PDB entry 8K1O | electron microscopy, 2.90 A resolution | chains A and C of the 3 polymer chains in the assembly

== Chain A ==
Name: Multidrug efflux system permease protein Rv1217c
Source organism: Mycobacterium tuberculosis (strain ATCC 25618 / H37Rv)
Notes: fragment: transmembrane domain
UniProt: O05318 (MEPRM_MYCTU); numbering as in UniProt (aligned over 1-548)
Sequence (548 residues; row label = number of the first residue in the row):
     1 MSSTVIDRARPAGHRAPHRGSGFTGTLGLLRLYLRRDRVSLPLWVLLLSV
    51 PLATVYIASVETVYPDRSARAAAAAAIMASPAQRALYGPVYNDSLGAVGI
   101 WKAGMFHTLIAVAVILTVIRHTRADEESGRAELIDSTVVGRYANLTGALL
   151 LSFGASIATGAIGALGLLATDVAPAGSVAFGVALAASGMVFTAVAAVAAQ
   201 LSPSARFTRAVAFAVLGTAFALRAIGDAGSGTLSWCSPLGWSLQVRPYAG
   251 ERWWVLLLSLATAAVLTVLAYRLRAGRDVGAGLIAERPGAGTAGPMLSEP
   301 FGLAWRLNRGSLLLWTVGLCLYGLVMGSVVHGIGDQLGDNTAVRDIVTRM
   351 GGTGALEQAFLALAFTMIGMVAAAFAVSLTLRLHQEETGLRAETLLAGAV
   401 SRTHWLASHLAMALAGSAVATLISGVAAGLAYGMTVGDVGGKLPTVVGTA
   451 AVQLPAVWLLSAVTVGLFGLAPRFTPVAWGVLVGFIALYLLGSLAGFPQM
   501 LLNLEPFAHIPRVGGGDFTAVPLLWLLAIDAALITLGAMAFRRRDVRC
Unresolved in the structure: 1-17, 333-352, 548

== Chain C ==
Name: Multidrug efflux system ATP-binding protein Rv1218c
Source organism: Mycobacterium tuberculosis (strain ATCC 25618 / H37Rv)
Notes: EC 7.6.2.-; fragment: nucleotide binding domain
UniProt: O86311 (MEATP_MYCTU); residues 1-311 here = UniProt positions 1-311
Sequence (311 residues; each row starts with the number of its first residue):
     1 MSADNHQVPIEIRGLTKHFGSVRALDGLDLTVREGEVHGFLGPNGAGKST
    51 TLRILLGLVKADGGSVRLLGGDPWTDAVDLHRHIAYVPGDVTLWPSLTGG
   101 ETIDLLARMRGGIDNARRAELIERFGLDPTKKARTYSKGNRQKVSLISAL
   151 SSHATLLLLDEPSSGLDPLMENVFQQCIGEARQRGVTVLLSSHILAETEA
   201 LCEKVTIIRAGKTVESGSLDALRHLSRTSIKAEMIGDPGDLSQIKGVEDI
   251 SIEGTTVRAQVDSESLRELIQVLGHAGVRSLVSQPPTLEELFLRHYSLGP
   301 EVAAEQQVATP
Unresolved in the structure: 1-7, 220-311

== Interface between chain A and chain C ==
Contacting residue pairs (34):
  His18(A) - Asp79(C)  hydrogen bond (backbone-side chain)
  His18(A) - Arg82(C)  hydrogen bond (backbone-side chain)
  Arg19(A) - Asp79(C)
  Gly20(A) - Asp79(C)
  Ser21(A) - Val78(C)
  Thr24(A) - Val78(C)
  Leu32(A) - Met109(C)  hydrophobic
  Gly129(A) - Thr92(C)
  Arg130(A) - Pro95(C)
  Glu132(A) - Leu58(C)
  Leu133(A) - Thr92(C)
  Leu133(A) - Trp94(C)  hydrophobic
  Leu133(A) - Leu106(C)  hydrophobic
  Ile134(A) - Trp94(C)  hydrophobic
  Ile134(A) - Met109(C)  hydrophobic
  Asp135(A) - His81(C)
  Ser136(A) - Tyr86(C)
  Thr137(A) - His81(C)  hydrogen bond (backbone-side chain)
  Thr137(A) - Met109(C)
  Thr137(A) - Arg110(C)
  Val138(A) - Val78(C)
  Val138(A) - His81(C)
  Val138(A) - Arg82(C)
  Gly140(A) - Val78(C)
  Arg141(A) - Trp74(C)  hydrogen bond (side chain-backbone)
  Arg277(A) - Trp74(C)
  Asp278(A) - Lys17(C)  salt bridge
  Asp278(A) - Leu58(C)
  Asp278(A) - Val59(C)
  Asp278(A) - Lys60(C)
  Val279(A) - Leu58(C)  hydrogen bond (backbone-backbone)
  Ala285(A) - Phe19(C)
  Ala285(A) - Gly20(C)
  Arg473(A) - Arg134(C)
Also at the interface, not in a pair above, chain A (25 interface residues in all): Ser128, Val139, Ala275
Also at the interface, not in a pair above, chain C (23 interface residues in all): Arg53, Gly57, Leu93, Leu105

== Overview ==
25 residues of chain A and 23 residues of chain C are in contact, with 5 hydrogen bonds and 1 salt bridge.
Polar contacts include Asp278(A)-Lys17(C), His18(A)-Asp79(C) and His18(A)-Arg82(C).
Here chain A is Multidrug efflux system permease protein Rv1217c and chain C is Multidrug efflux system
ATP-binding protein Rv1218c, both from Mycobacterium tuberculosis (strain ATCC 25618 / H37Rv). Entry 8K1O
(mycobacterial efflux pump, AMPPNP bound state) was determined by electron microscopy (same publication as
8K1M and 8K1N).
